PDB entry 2VU2 | X-ray diffraction, 2.65 A resolution | chains B and D of the 4 polymer chains in the assembly

== Chain B (and D) ==
Protein: Acetyl-CoA acetyltransferase
Organism: Zoogloea ramigera
Notes: EC 2.3.1.9; chain D of this document is another copy of the same molecule, construct and numbering; everything in this record applies to it too
UniProt: P07097 (THIL_ZOORA); the construct has insertions or renumbered stretches relative to UniProt, so the offset changes along the chain: 1-10 = UniProt 2-11; 12-392 = UniProt 12-392
Amino-acid sequence (392 residues; each row starts with the number of its first residue):
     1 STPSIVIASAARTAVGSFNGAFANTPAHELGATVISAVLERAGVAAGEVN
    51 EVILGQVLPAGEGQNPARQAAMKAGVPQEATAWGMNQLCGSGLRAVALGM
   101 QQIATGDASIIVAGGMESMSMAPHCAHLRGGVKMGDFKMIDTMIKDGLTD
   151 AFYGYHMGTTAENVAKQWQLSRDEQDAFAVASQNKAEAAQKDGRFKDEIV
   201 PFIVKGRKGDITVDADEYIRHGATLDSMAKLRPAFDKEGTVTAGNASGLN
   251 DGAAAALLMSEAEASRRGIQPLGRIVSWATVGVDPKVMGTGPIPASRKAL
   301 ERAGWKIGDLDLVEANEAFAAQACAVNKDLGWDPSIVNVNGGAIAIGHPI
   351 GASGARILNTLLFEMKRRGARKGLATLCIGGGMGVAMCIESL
Disordered / not traced: 1-3
Sequence notes: conflict Arg129 (Ala in P07097)
Small-molecule neighbours: PN5 ((3R)-3-hydroxy-2,2-dimethyl-4-oxo-4-({3-oxo-3-[(2-sulfanylethyl)amino]propyl}amino)butyl 2,2-dimethylpropanoate): Cys89, Leu148, His156, Met157, Ala234, Phe235, Ala243, Ser247, Gly248, Leu249, Met288, Ala318, Phe319, His348
UniProt features mapped onto this chain:
  - active site: Cys89 (Acyl-thioester intermediate), His348 (Proton acceptor), Cys378 (Proton acceptor)

== Chain B / chain D interface ==
Contacting residue pairs - 17 pairs, chain B then chain D:
  Leu128(B) - Gly131(D)
  Leu128(B) - Val132(D)  hydrogen bond (backbone-backbone)
  Leu128(B) - Phe137(D)  hydrophobic
  Arg129(B) - Gly131(D)
  Arg129(B) - Val132(D)
  Arg129(B) - Lys133(D)  hydrogen bond (side chain-backbone)
  Arg129(B) - Met134(D)
  Gly130(B) - Gly131(D)
  Gly131(B) - Leu128(D)
  Gly131(B) - Arg129(D)
  Gly131(B) - Gly130(D)
  Gly131(B) - Gly131(D)
  Val132(B) - Leu128(D)  hydrogen bond (backbone-backbone)
  Val132(B) - Arg129(D)  hydrogen bond (backbone-backbone)
  Lys133(B) - Arg129(D)  hydrogen bond (backbone-side chain)
  Met134(B) - Arg129(D)
  Phe137(B) - Leu128(D)  hydrophobic

== Overview ==
The chain B/chain D interface involves 8 residues from each chain; the contacts include 5 hydrogen bonds.
Polar contacts include Arg129(B)-Lys133(D), Leu128(B)-Val132(D) and Val132(B)-Arg129(D). Bound to chain B:
compound PN5. Curated annotation (UniProt) lists 3 active-site residues on chain B.
Chain B and chain D are both Acetyl-CoA acetyltransferase (Zoogloea ramigera); the structure, Biosynthetic
thiolase from Z. ramigera. Complex with S-pantetheine-11- pivalate, was determined by X-ray diffraction (same
publication as 2VTZ, 2VU0 and 2VU1).
